Entry 6H62 (X-ray diffraction, 2.68 A resolution); this record covers chains A and B.

Chain A (and B):
Molecule: Queuine tRNA-ribosyltransferase catalytic subunit 1
Source organism: Mus musculus
Notes: EC 2.4.2.29; chain B of this document is another copy of the same molecule, construct and numbering; everything in this record applies to it too
UniProtKB: Q9JMA2 (TGT_MOUSE); residue numbers follow UniProt; this construct covers 1-403
Chain sequence (403 residues; numbered 1 to 403; the number before each row is that of its first residue):
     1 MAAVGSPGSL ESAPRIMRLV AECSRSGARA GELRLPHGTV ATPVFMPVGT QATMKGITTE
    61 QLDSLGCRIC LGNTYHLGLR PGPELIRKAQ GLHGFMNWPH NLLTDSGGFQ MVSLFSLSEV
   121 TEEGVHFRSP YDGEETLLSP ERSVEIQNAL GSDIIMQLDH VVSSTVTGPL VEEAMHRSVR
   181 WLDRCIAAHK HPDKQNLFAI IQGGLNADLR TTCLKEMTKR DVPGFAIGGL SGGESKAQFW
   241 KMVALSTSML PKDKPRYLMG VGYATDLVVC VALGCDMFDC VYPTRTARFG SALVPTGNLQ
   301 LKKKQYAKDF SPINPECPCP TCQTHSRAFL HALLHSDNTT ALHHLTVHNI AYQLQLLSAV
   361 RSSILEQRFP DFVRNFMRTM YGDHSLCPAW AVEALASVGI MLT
Not modelled in the structure: 1-10, 75-90, 112-117, 403 (chain B: 1-11, 74-90, 112-117, 164-166)
Bound ions: Zn2+: Cys317, Cys319, Cys322, His348
Curated features (UniProtKB/Swiss-Prot):
  - region (RNA binding): Gly260 to Asp266, Thr284 to Arg288
  - active site: Asp105 (Proton acceptor), Asp279 (Nucleophile)
  - binding site (queuine): Asp105 to Phe109, Asp159, Gln202, Gly229
  - binding site (Zn(2+)): Cys317, Cys319, Cys322, His348
  - modified residue: Ala2 (N-acetylalanine), Ser139 (Phosphoserine)
Reported in the primary citation:
  - conformationally variable residues (order/disorder transition): Gly49 to Lys55, Thr74 to Gln90
  - contacts within the chain: Lys55-Thr284, Lys55-Arg288, Lys55-Leu342, Lys55-Thr346
  - catalytic residues: Asp105, Asp279 (proposed by the authors, not directly observed)
  - specificity-determining residues: Val112 (proposed by the authors, not directly observed)

Chain A / chain B interface:
Pairs across the interface (28):
  Gln51(A) with Asp337(B)
  Thr53(A) with Gly56(B)
  Met54(A) with Met54(B); Lys55(B); Gly56(B); Thr339(B); His343(B)
  Lys55(A) with Met54(B); Thr339(B)
  Gly56(A) with Thr53(B); Met54(B), hydrogen bond (backbone-backbone); Gly56(B)
  Ser129(A) with Phe310(B)
  Pro130(A) with Phe310(B); Ser326(B), hydrogen bond (backbone-side chain)
  Tyr131(A) with Phe310(B)
  Gly133(A) with Phe310(B)
  Phe310(A) with Arg128(B); Ser129(B); Tyr131(B); Gly133(B)
  Ser326(A) with Pro130(B), hydrogen bond (side chain-backbone)
  Phe329(A) with Pro130(B), hydrophobic
  Asp337(A) with Gln51(B)
  Thr339(A) with Met54(B); Lys55(B)
  Thr340(A) with Met54(B)
  His343(A) with Met54(B)
Also at the interface, not in a pair above, chain A (19 interface residues in all): Asp132, Arg288, Thr324
Also at the interface, not in a pair above, chain B (18 interface residues in all): Arg288, Phe329, Thr340
Interface features reported in the paper:
  - residue pairs: Thr339(B)-Lys55(A)

Overview:
The interface between chain A and chain B involves 19 residues on one side and 18 on the other; the contacts
include 3 hydrogen bonds. Polar contacts include Pro130(A)-Ser326(B) and Gly56(A)-Met54(B). The authors report
a contact between Thr339(B) and Lys55(A). From the paper: catalytic residues Asp105(A) and Asp279(A); the
specificity determinant Val112(A).
Chain A and chain B are both Queuine tRNA-ribosyltransferase catalytic subunit 1 (Mus musculus); the
structure, QTRT1, the catalytic subunit of murine tRNA-Guanine Transglycosylase, was determined by X-ray
diffraction together with 7OV9, 7OVO, 7OVS and 7B2I from the same study.
